PDB entry 8D2U | electron microscopy, 3.30 A resolution | chains B and C of the 3 polymer chains in the assembly

# Chain B
Name: FAB light chain
Organism: Mus musculus
Notes: antibody fragment or engineered binder
Chain sequence (201 residues; each row starts with the number of its first residue):
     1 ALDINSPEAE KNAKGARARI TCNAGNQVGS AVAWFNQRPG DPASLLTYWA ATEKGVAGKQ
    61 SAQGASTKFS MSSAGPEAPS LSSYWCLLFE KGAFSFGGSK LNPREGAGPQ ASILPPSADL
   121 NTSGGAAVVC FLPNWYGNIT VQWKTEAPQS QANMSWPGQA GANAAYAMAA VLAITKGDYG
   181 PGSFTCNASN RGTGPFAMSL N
Disulfides: C22-C86, C130-C186

# Chain C
Name: FAB heavy chain
Organism: Mus musculus
Notes: antibody fragment or engineered binder
Chain sequence (203 residues; each row starts with the number of its first residue):
     1 ASKLELSGPA EPRGSKSAQI TCKAKGFPEA RFWVFWLFQR AAALDWPAAN FSGGPVQFES
    61 RFQGNASLKG SQAQANAELN IGALGSSTAT YRCGWKLANG GFFPSWGGAN VNGAAGAKAP
   121 AVYPVEISGA GTGSVTLGCL VKGYNAKPNL TWPGASGALT FPSELNGALW NLASAVTGSG
   181 FPSATCAVGF GAATDVDKKV AAA
Disulfides: C22-C93, C139-C186

# Interface between chain B and chain C
Contacting residue pairs (55):
  A33(B) - F102(C)  hydrophobic
  F35(B) - F103(C)
  F35(B) - W106(C)
  Q37(B) - Q39(C)  hydrogen bond
  Q37(B) - R92(C)
  D41(B) - R92(C)
  P42(B) - R92(C)
  P42(B) - G107(C)
  A43(B) - W106(C)
  L45(B) - F102(C)  hydrophobic
  L45(B) - F103(C)
  Y48(B) - F102(C)  hydrophobic
  W49(B) - F102(C)
  W85(B) - Q39(C)
  W85(B) - L44(C)  hydrophobic
  L87(B) - F103(C)  hydrophobic
  F89(B) - G100(C)
  F89(B) - G101(C)
  F89(B) - F102(C)  hydrophobic
  G92(B) - W46(C)
  A93(B) - W46(C)  hydrophobic
  A93(B) - E59(C)
  F94(B) - F35(C)  hydrophobic
  F94(B) - W46(C)
  F94(B) - G101(C)
  F96(B) - L37(C)  hydrophobic
  F96(B) - L44(C)
  F96(B) - F103(C)  hydrophobic
  S112(B) - T136(C)
  L114(B) - V125(C)
  L114(B) - E126(C)
  P115(B) - E126(C)
  D119(B) - P124(C)
  D119(B) - K198(C)
  L120(B) - Y123(C)
  A127(B) - L140(C)  hydrophobic
  F131(B) - G138(C)
  F131(B) - F161(C)  hydrophobic
  F131(B) - A173(C)  hydrophobic
  F131(B) - S174(C)
  F131(B) - A175(C)  hydrophobic
  P133(B) - L159(C)
  N153(B) - E164(C)
  N153(B) - N166(C)
  M154(B) - E164(C)
  S155(B) - F161(C)
  S155(B) - P162(C)
  W156(B) - P162(C)
  P157(B) - F161(C)
  P157(B) - P162(C)
  A167(B) - L159(C)  hydrophobic
  A167(B) - F161(C)  hydrophobic
  M168(B) - F161(C)
  A169(B) - F161(C)
  V171(B) - N171(C)
Interface residues without a listed pair, chain B (36 interface residues in all): K54, S117, V129
Interface residues without a listed pair, chain C (34 interface residues in all): A43, D45, P104, L137

# In short
36 residues of chain B and 34 residues of chain C are in contact; the contacts include 1 hydrogen bond. The
hydrogen-bonded pair is Q37(B)-Q39(C).
Here chain B is FAB light chain and chain C is FAB heavy chain, both from Mus musculus. Entry 8D2U (Zebrafish
MFSD2A isoform B in inward open ligand 1A conformation) was determined by electron microscopy (same
publication as 8D2S, 8D2T, 8D2V, 8D2W and 8D2X).
